PDB entry 5XDG | X-ray diffraction, 1.75 A resolution | chains C and D of the 4 polymer chains in the assembly

Chain C (and D):
Molecule: Thermophilic dibenzothiophene desulfurization enzyme C
Source organism: Paenibacillus sp. A11-2
Notes: chain D of this document is another copy of the same molecule, construct and numbering; everything in this record applies to it too
Reference sequence: Q9LBX2 (Q9LBX2_9BACL); residues 1-414 here = UniProt positions 1-414
Sequence (414 residues; numbered 1 to 414; the number before each row is that of its first residue):
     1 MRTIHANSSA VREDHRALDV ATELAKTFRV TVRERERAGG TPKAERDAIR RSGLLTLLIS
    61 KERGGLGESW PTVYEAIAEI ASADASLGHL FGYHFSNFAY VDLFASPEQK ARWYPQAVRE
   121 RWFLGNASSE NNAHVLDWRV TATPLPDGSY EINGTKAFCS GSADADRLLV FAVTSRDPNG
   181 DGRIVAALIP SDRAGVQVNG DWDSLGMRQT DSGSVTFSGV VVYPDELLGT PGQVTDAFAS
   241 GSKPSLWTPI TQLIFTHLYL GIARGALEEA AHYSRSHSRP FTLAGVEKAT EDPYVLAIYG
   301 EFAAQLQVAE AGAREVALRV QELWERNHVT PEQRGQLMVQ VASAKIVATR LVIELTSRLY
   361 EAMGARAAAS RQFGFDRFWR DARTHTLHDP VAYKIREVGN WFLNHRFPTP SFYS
Unresolved in the structure: 1-14
Small-molecule neighbours:
  - dibenzothiophene 5-oxide (83U): Tyr93, Ser96, Asn97, Asn126, Ser128, Ser129, Trp138, Leu169, Phe171, Trp247, Thr251, Phe255, His388, Phe412, Tyr413
  - FMN (flavin mononucleotide), molecule 1: His89, Tyr93, Asn126, Ser128, Ser129, Val135, Phe158, Cys159, Ser160, Trp202, Met207, Ser212, Thr384, His385, Leu387, His388, Tyr413
  - FMN, molecule 2: Arg279, Gly364, Ala365, Arg366
Reported in the primary citation:
  - binding site for dibenzothiophene 5-oxide: Trp247, Thr251, His388, Phe412
  - catalytic residues: His89, Ser160
  - catalytic residues: Tyr93, His388 (proposed by the authors, not directly observed)
  - mutagenesis - Y93F: abolished catalytic activity on BT
  - specificity-determining residues: Tyr413 (proposed by the authors, not directly observed)
  - mutagenesis - Y93A: abolished catalytic activity

Interface between chain C and chain D:
Residue-residue contacts (104; chain C residue first):
  Glu130(C) - Arg279(D)  hydrogen bond (backbone-side chain)
  Asn131(C) - Arg279(D)
  Asn131(C) - Arg366(D)  hydrogen bond
  Asn132(C) - Arg279(D)  hydrogen bond (backbone-side chain)
  Ala133(C) - Arg279(D)
  Ala133(C) - Pro280(D)
  His134(C) - Arg279(D)
  His134(C) - Pro280(D)
  His134(C) - Thr282(D)  hydrogen bond
  Val135(C) - Arg279(D)
  Val135(C) - Leu283(D)  hydrophobic
  Leu136(C) - Thr282(D)
  Leu136(C) - Leu283(D)  hydrophobic
  Phe158(C) - Arg366(D)
  Phe158(C) - Ala369(D)  hydrophobic
  Trp202(C) - Ala369(D)  hydrophobic
  Asp203(C) - Ala369(D)
  Asp203(C) - Ser370(D)
  Asp203(C) - Arg371(D)  salt bridge
  Ser204(C) - Ala368(D)
  Ser204(C) - Ala369(D)
  Ser204(C) - Arg371(D)
  Leu205(C) - Tyr360(D)
  Leu205(C) - Ala368(D)  hydrogen bond (backbone-backbone)
  Leu205(C) - Arg371(D)
  Leu205(C) - Asp376(D)
  Arg208(C) - Arg371(D)
  Arg279(C) - Glu130(D)  hydrogen bond (side chain-backbone)
  Arg279(C) - Asn131(D)
  Arg279(C) - Asn132(D)  hydrogen bond (side chain-backbone)
  Arg279(C) - Ala133(D)
  Arg279(C) - His134(D)
  Arg279(C) - Val135(D)
  Pro280(C) - Ala133(D)
  Pro280(C) - His134(D)
  Phe281(C) - Pro390(D)
  Phe281(C) - Tyr393(D)  hydrophobic
  Thr282(C) - His134(D)  hydrogen bond
  Thr282(C) - Leu136(D)
  Leu283(C) - Leu136(D)  hydrophobic
  Leu283(C) - Ser411(D)
  Leu283(C) - Tyr413(D)  hydrophobic
  Ala284(C) - Tyr393(D)  hydrophobic
  Val286(C) - Tyr393(D)
  Asp292(C) - Tyr393(D)  hydrogen bond
  Tyr294(C) - Ala392(D)  hydrophobic
  Tyr294(C) - Tyr393(D)
  Tyr294(C) - Arg396(D)
  Arg350(C) - Arg358(D)
  Arg350(C) - Glu361(D)  salt bridge
  Ile353(C) - Ser357(D)
  Ser357(C) - Ile353(D)
  Ser357(C) - Trp379(D)  hydrogen bond
  Ser357(C) - Arg383(D)  hydrogen bond (backbone-side chain)
  Arg358(C) - Arg350(D)
  Arg358(C) - Arg383(D)
  Tyr360(C) - Leu205(D)
  Tyr360(C) - Trp379(D)  hydrophobic
  Tyr360(C) - Arg383(D)
  Tyr360(C) - Leu387(D)
  Glu361(C) - Arg350(D)  salt bridge
  Glu361(C) - Arg383(D)  salt bridge
  Glu361(C) - Leu387(D)
  Gly364(C) - Leu387(D)
  Ala365(C) - Leu387(D)
  Arg366(C) - Asn131(D)  hydrogen bond
  Arg366(C) - Phe158(D)
  Ala368(C) - Ser204(D)
  Ala368(C) - Leu205(D)  hydrogen bond (backbone-backbone)
  Ala368(C) - Thr384(D)
  Ala368(C) - Leu387(D)  hydrophobic
  Ala369(C) - Phe158(D)  hydrophobic
  Ala369(C) - Trp202(D)  hydrophobic
  Ala369(C) - Asp203(D)
  Ala369(C) - Ser204(D)
  Ser370(C) - Asp203(D)
  Arg371(C) - Asp203(D)  salt bridge
  Arg371(C) - Ser204(D)
  Arg371(C) - Leu205(D)
  Arg371(C) - Arg208(D)
  Asp376(C) - Leu205(D)
  Asp376(C) - Trp379(D)
  Trp379(C) - Ser357(D)  hydrogen bond
  Trp379(C) - Asp376(D)
  Trp379(C) - Trp379(D)  hydrophobic
  Arg383(C) - Ser357(D)  hydrogen bond (side chain-backbone)
  Arg383(C) - Arg358(D)
  Arg383(C) - Tyr360(D)
  Arg383(C) - Glu361(D)  salt bridge
  Thr384(C) - Ala368(D)
  Leu387(C) - Tyr360(D)
  Leu387(C) - Glu361(D)
  Leu387(C) - Gly364(D)
  Leu387(C) - Ala365(D)  hydrophobic
  Leu387(C) - Ala368(D)  hydrophobic
  Pro390(C) - Phe281(D)
  Ala392(C) - Tyr294(D)  hydrophobic
  Tyr393(C) - Phe281(D)  hydrophobic
  Tyr393(C) - Ala284(D)  hydrophobic
  Tyr393(C) - Val286(D)
  Tyr393(C) - Asp292(D)  hydrogen bond
  Tyr393(C) - Tyr294(D)
  Arg396(C) - Tyr294(D)
  Tyr413(C) - Leu283(D)  hydrophobic
Interface residues without a listed pair, chain C (50 interface residues in all): Pro293, Thr356, Gln372, Val391, Ser411
Interface residues without a listed pair, chain D (48 interface residues in all): Pro293, Val391

In short:
50 residues of chain C and 48 residues of chain D are in contact, with 16 hydrogen bonds and 6 salt bridges.
Among the polar pairs are Asp203(C)-Arg371(D), Arg350(C)-Glu361(D) and Glu361(C)-Arg383(D). The paper reports
catalytic residues His89(C), Ser160(C) and Tyr93(C) among others; Y93F of chain C abolishes catalytic activity
on BT.
Chain C and chain D are both Thermophilic dibenzothiophene desulfurization enzyme C (Paenibacillus sp. A11-2);
the structure, Crystal structure of tertiary complex of TdsC from Paenibacillus sp. A11-2 with FMN and
dibenzothiophene sulfoxide, was determined by X-ray diffraction (same publication as 5XB8, 5XDB, 5XDC, 5XDD
and 5XDE).
